PDB entry 6VEJ | electron microscopy, 4.50 A resolution (low resolution: residue-level contacts below are approximate; hydrogen-bond / salt-bridge calls are withheld) | chains A and P of the 6 polymer chains in the assembly

Chain A:
Molecule: Probable Resistance-Nodulation-Cell Division (RND) efflux transporter
From: Pseudomonas aeruginosa
Amino-acid sequence (1022 residues; numbered 1 to 1022; the number before each row is that of its first residue):
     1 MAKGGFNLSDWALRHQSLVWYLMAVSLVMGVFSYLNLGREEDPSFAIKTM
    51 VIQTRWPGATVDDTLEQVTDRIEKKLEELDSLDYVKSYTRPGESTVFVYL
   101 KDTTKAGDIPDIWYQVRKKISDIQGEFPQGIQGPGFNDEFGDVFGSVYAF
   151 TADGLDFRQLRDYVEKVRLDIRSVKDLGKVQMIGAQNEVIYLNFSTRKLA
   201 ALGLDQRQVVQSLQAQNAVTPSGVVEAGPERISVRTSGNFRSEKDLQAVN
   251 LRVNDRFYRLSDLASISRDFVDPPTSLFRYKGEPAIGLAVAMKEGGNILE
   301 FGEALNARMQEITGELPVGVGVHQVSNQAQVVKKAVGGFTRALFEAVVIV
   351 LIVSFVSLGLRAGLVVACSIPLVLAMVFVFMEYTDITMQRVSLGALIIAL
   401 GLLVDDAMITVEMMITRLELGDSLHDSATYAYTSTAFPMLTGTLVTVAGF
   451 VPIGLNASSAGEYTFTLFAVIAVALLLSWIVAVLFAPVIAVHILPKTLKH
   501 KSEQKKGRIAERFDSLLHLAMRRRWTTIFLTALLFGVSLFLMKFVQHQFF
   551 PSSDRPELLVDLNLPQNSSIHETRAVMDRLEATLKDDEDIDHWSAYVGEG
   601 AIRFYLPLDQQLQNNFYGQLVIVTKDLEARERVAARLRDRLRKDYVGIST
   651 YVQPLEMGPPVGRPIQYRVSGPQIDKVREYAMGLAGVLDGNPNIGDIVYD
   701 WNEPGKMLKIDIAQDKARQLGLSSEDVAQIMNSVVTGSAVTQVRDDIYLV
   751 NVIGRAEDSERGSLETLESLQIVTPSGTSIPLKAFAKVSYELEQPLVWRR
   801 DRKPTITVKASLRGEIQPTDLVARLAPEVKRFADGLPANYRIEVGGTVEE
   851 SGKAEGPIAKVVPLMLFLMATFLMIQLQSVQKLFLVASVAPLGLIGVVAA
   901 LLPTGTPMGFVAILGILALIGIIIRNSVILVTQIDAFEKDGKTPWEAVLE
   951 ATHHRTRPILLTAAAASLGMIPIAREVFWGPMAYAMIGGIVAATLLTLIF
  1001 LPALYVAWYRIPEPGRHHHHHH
Residues lining bound ligands: dodecyl-alpha-D-maltoside (LMU): Ile386, Phe465, Leu864
Reported in the primary citation:
  - mutagenesis - Q181A (8-fold), R603A (2 to 4 fold), V698R (8-fold): decreased growth in response to triclosan
  - mutagenesis - Q181A, G598V, V698R: abolished growth in response to SDS
  - mutagenesis - S276A: decreased growth in response to SDS
  - mutagenesis - S276A: unchanged growth in response to triclosan
  - contacts within the chain: Asp405-Arg925, Asp406-Arg925 (salt bridge)
  - catalytic residues: Asp405, Asp406, Arg925, Arg955, Thr962 (by similarity / conservation)
  - mutagenesis - G598V: abolished growth in response to triclosan

Chain P:
Molecule: Probable Resistance-Nodulation-Cell Division (RND) efflux membrane fusion protein
From: Pseudomonas aeruginosa
UniProt: chimeric construct of Q9I6X6, Q9I6X5: residues 1-353 from Q9I6X6 (Q9I6X6_PSEAE) positions 31-383 (UniProt number = residue number + 30); residues 359-695 from Q9I6X5 positions 20-356 (UniProt number = residue number - 339)
Amino-acid sequence (695 residues; row label = number of the first residue in the row):
     1 CGAEPPAEEHVRVLAQTVKMAEFASATSITGDIQARVQADQSFRVGGKIV
    51 ERLVDVGDHVAAGQVLARLDPQDQRSNVENAQAAVAAQQAQSKLADLNYQ
   101 RQKALLPKGYTSQSEYDQALASVRSAQSSLKAAQAQLANARDLLSYTELR
   151 ASDAGVITARQAEVGQVVQATVPIFTLARDGERDAVFNVYESLFSHDVDG
   201 QRITVSLLGKPEVTASGKVREITPTVDERSGTLKVKVGLDSVPAEMSLGS
   251 VVNASVAAPAEHSVVLPWSALSKVGEQPAVWLLDQQGKARLQPVRVARYA
   301 SEKVVIDGGLEAGQTVVTVGGQLLHPGQVVEVAQPPQPTQSTASRDAVGG
   351 GQPGNSRGGDEPPPAPPRPVLTVTVKTLKNDDLGRFAGSIQARYESVLGF
   401 RTNGRIASRLFDVGDFVGKGALLATLDPTDQQNQLRASQGDLASAEAQLI
   451 DAQANARRQEELFARSVTAQARLDDARTRLKTSQASFDQAKAAVQQARDQ
   501 LSYTRLVTDFDGVITTWHAEAGQVVSAGQAVVTLARPEVREAVFDLPTEV
   551 AESLPADARFLVSAQLDPQARTTGSIRELGPQADASTRTRRVRLSLAQTP
   601 EAFRLGSTIQVQLSSAGSVRSVLPASVLLERDGKTQVWVVDGKQSSVALR
   651 EVQVLSRDERQVVIGQGLADGDRVVRAGVNSLKPGQKIKLDEDAR
Unresolved in the structure: 25-259, 378-620
Construct notes: linker (354-358)
Covalently attached groups: (2R)-2-(hexadecanoyloxy)propyl nonadecanoate (E2V) linked to Cys1; palmitic acid (PLM) linked to Cys1
Reported in the primary citation:
  - post-translational modification sites: Cys1
  - binding site for palmitic acid: Cys1

Chain A / chain P interface:
Contacting residue pairs (69; chain A residue first):
  Ala152(A) - Arg357(P)
  Asp153(A) - Arg357(P)
  Asp153(A) - Ala677(P)
  Gly154(A) - Ser626(P)
  Gly154(A) - Arg676(P)
  Tyr163(A) - Asp693(P)
  Lys166(A) - Asp693(P)
  Lys166(A) - Arg695(P)
  Leu169(A) - Arg695(P)
  Glu283(A) - Ser356(P)
  Leu316(A) - Arg368(P)
  Leu316(A) - Pro369(P)
  Pro317(A) - Arg368(P)
  Val318(A) - Arg368(P)
  Val318(A) - Pro369(P)
  Val318(A) - Val370(P)
  Val318(A) - Leu371(P)
  Val318(A) - Val675(P)
  Gly319(A) - Arg368(P)
  Gly319(A) - Ala677(P)
  Gly319(A) - Gly678(P)
  Val320(A) - Arg368(P)
  Phe544(A) - Cys1(P)
  Pro565(A) - Gly320(P)
  Gln566(A) - Trp268(P)
  Lys585(A) - Gly354(P)
  Asp586(A) - Gln352(P)
  Asp586(A) - Pro353(P)
  Arg640(A) - Gln340(P)
  Arg642(A) - Arg12(P)
  Lys643(A) - Thr339(P)
  Lys643(A) - Gln340(P)
  Asp644(A) - Thr339(P)
  Tyr645(A) - Val319(P)
  Tyr645(A) - Thr339(P)
  Val646(A) - Arg12(P)
  Val646(A) - Val13(P)
  Val646(A) - Leu14(P)
  Val646(A) - Val319(P)
  Gly647(A) - Val319(P)
  Gly647(A) - Gln322(P)
  Asp675(A) - Lys273(P)
  Asp675(A) - Gly275(P)
  Asp675(A) - Glu276(P)
  Arg678(A) - Lys273(P)
  Met682(A) - Leu324(P)
  Met682(A) - His325(P)
  Met682(A) - Pro326(P)
  Ala685(A) - Leu324(P)
  Gly686(A) - Leu324(P)
  Gly686(A) - Pro326(P)
  Pro692(A) - Glu8(P)
  Tyr699(A) - Gln322(P)
  Tyr699(A) - Leu323(P)
  Tyr699(A) - Leu324(P)
  Asn702(A) - Gly321(P)
  Pro704(A) - Lys273(P)
  Lys706(A) - Trp268(P)
  Lys706(A) - Val304(P)
  Glu765(A) - Tyr299(P)
  Glu765(A) - Ser301(P)
  Tyr790(A) - Tyr299(P)
  Tyr790(A) - Ala300(P)
  Leu792(A) - Leu271(P)
  Leu792(A) - Lys273(P)
  Leu792(A) - Pro278(P)
  Arg813(A) - Glu9(P)
  Gly814(A) - Pro6(P)
  Glu815(A) - Ala3(P)
Other interface residues (no listed pair), chain A (50 interface residues in all): Leu155, Gly314, Glu315, Ser568, Arg579, Gly690, Asn693, Asp696, Ile697, Leu902
Other interface residues (no listed pair), chain P (56 interface residues in all): Pro5, Ala7, Val11, Ser272, Ser341, Arg345, Val348, Asn355, Pro366, Pro367, Lys689, Asp691
Interface features reported in the paper:
  - interface residues, chain A: Thr151(A), Glu315(A)

In short:
50 residues of chain A and 56 residues of chain P are in contact. Ligands of chain A:
dodecyl-alpha-D-maltoside. (2R)-2-(hexadecanoyloxy)propyl nonadecanoate is covalently linked to Cys1(P). From
the paper: catalytic residues Asp405(A), Asp406(A) and Arg925(A) among others; Q181A, R603A and V698R of chain
A reduce growth in response to triclosan; 5 substitutions were tested in all.
Here chain A is Probable Resistance-Nodulation-Cell Division (RND) efflux transporter and chain P is Probable
Resistance-Nodulation-Cell Division (RND) efflux membrane fusion protein, both from Pseudomonas aeruginosa.
Entry 6VEJ (TriABC transporter from Pseudomonas aeruginosa) was determined by electron microscopy.
